PDB entry 8JLB | electron microscopy, 2.36 A resolution | chains E and J of the 10 polymer chains in the assembly

# Chain E
Name: Histone H3.2
Source organism: Homo sapiens
UniProtKB: Q71DI3 (H32_HUMAN); residues 1-135 here correspond to UniProt positions 2-136 (UniProt number = residue number + 1)
Chain sequence (135 residues; each row starts with the number of its first residue):
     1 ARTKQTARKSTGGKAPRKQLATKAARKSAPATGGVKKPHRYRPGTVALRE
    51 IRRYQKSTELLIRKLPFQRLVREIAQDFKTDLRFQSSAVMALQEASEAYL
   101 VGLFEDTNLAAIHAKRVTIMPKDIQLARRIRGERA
Disordered / not traced: 1-38, 134-135
Construct notes: engineered mutation Ala110 (Cys111 in Q71DI3)

# Chain J
Molecule: 145-nt DNA strand
Source organism: synthetic construct
Sequence (145 nucleotides; each row starts with the number of its first residue; numbers below 1 keep their minus sign (DA-72 is residue -72)):
   -72 ATCGATGTATATATCTGACACGTGCCTGGAGACTAGGGAGTAATCCCCTT
   -22 GGCGGTTAAAACGCGGGGGACAGCGCGTACGTGCGTTTAAGCGGTGCTAG
    28 AGCTGTCTACGACCAATTGAGCGGCCTCGGCACCGGGATTCTGAT

# Interface between chain E and chain J
Residue-residue contacts (20; chain E residue first):
  Arg40(E) - DG-8(J)  base contact
  Tyr41(E) - DT69(J)  phosphate contact
  Tyr41(E) - DG70(J)  phosphate contact
  Arg42(E) - DG-5(J)  salt bridge to the phosphate
  Arg42(E) - DG70(J)  salt bridge to the phosphate
  Thr45(E) - DG70(J)  hydrogen bond to the phosphate
  Arg63(E) - DA-13(J)  salt bridge to the phosphate
  Arg72(E) - DT-23(J)  salt bridge to the phosphate
  Arg83(E) - DT-24(J)  base contact
  Arg83(E) - DT-23(J)  phosphate contact
  Phe84(E) - DT-24(J)  sugar contact
  Phe84(E) - DT-23(J)  hydrogen bond to the phosphate
  Gln85(E) - DT-24(J)  phosphate contact
  Ser86(E) - DT-24(J)  hydrogen bond to the phosphate
  Arg116(E) - DA-3(J)  phosphate contact
  Arg116(E) - DC-2(J)  phosphate contact
  Val117(E) - DA-3(J)  hydrogen bond to the phosphate
  Thr118(E) - DA-3(J)  hydrogen bond to the phosphate
  Met120(E) - DA-3(J)  sugar contact
  Met120(E) - DC-2(J)  phosphate contact
Other interface residues (no listed pair), chain E (19 interface residues in all): His39, Pro43, Leu82, Lys115, Lys122
Other interface residues (no listed pair), chain J (12 interface residues in all): DA-14, DG-4, DA71

# Summary
19 residues of chain E face 12 of chain J across their interface; the contacts include 5 hydrogen bonds and 4
salt bridges. Polar contacts include Thr45(E)-DG70(J), Phe84(E)-DT-23(J) and Ser86(E)-DT-24(J).
Chain E is Histone H3.2 (Homo sapiens) and chain J is a 145-nt DNA strand (synthetic construct); the
structure, Cryo-EM structure of the 145 bp human nucleosome containing H3.2 C110A mutant, was determined by
electron microscopy (same publication as 8JL9, 8JLA and 8JLD).
